9CML - chain A; structure by X-ray diffraction, 2.01 A resolution.

[Chain A]
Name: Phosphatidylinositol 4,5-bisphosphate 3-kinase catalytic subunit alpha isoform
Source organism: Homo sapiens
Notes: EC 2.7.1.137, 2.7.1.153, 2.7.11.1
UniProtKB: P42336 (PK3CA_HUMAN); numbering as in UniProt (aligned over 160-300)
Amino-acid sequence (141 residues; row label = number of the first residue in the row):
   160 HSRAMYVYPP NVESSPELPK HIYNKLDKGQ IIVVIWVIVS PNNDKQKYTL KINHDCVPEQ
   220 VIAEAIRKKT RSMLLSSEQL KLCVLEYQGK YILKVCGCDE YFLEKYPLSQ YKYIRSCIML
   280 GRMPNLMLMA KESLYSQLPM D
Unresolved in the structure: 160-163, 199-200, 299-300
Small-molecule neighbours: A1AZD (tert-butyl [2-(2-{[(2P)-2-{4-[4-(2-amino-2-oxoethyl)-2-fluoroanilino]thieno[2,3-d]pyridazin-7-yl}phenyl]oxy}ethoxy)ethyl]carbamate): Ile-194, Trp-195, Val-196, Val-198, Gln-205, Lys-206, Tyr-207, Ile-221, Ala-224, Ile-225, Lys-228, Tyr-246, Tyr-250, Leu-287

[Summary]
Ligands of chain A: compound A1AZD.
Chain A is Phosphatidylinositol 4,5-bisphosphate 3-kinase catalytic subunit alpha isoform (Homo sapiens); the
structure, Crystal structure of p110alpha-RAS binding domain (RBD) in complex with molecular glue D223, was
determined by X-ray diffraction, deposited together with 9CMK and 9CMV.
